Entry 1GG9 (X-ray diffraction, 1.89 A resolution); this record covers chains A and D of the 4 polymer chains in the assembly.

== Chain A (and D) ==
Name: Catalase hpii
Organism: Escherichia coli
Notes: EC 1.11.1.6; chain D of this document is another copy of the same molecule, construct and numbering; everything in this record applies to it too
UniProtKB: P21179 (CATE_ECOLI); numbering as in UniProt (aligned over 1-753)
Sequence (753 residues; each row starts with the number of its first residue):
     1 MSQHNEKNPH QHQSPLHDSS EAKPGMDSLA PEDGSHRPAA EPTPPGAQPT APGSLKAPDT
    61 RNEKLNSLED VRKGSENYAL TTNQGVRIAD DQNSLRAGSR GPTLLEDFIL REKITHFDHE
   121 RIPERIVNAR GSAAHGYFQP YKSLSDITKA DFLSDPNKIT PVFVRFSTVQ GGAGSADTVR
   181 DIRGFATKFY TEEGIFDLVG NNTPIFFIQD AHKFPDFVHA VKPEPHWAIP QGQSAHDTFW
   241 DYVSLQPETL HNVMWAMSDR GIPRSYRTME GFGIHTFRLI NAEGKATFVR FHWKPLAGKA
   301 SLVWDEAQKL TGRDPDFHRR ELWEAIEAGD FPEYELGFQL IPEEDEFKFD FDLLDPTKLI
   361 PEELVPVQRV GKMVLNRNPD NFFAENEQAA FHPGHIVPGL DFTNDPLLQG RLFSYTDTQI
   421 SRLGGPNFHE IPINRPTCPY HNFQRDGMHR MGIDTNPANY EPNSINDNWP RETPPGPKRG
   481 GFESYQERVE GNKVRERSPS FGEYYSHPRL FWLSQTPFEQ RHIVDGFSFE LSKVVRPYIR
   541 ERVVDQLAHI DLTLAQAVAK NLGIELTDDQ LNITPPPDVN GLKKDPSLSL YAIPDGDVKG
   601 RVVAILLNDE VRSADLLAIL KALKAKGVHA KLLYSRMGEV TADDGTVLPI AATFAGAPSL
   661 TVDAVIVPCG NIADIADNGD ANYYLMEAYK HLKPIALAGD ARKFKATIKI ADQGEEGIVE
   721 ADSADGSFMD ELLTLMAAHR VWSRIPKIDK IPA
Unresolved in the structure: 1-26
Sequence notes: engineered mutation N128 (His in P21179)
Metal / ion sites: heme Fe near Y415 (its only coordinating residue here)
Ligand contacts: heme (HEM): R125, I126, V127, N128, R165, S167, G184, F185, A186, V199, G200, N201, F206, A211, F214, I274, H275, A389, A390, F391, L407, G410, R411, S414, Y415, T418, Q419, R422
What the authors report for this chain:
  - mutagenesis - H128N: abolished catalytic activity
  - catalytic residues: N201 (citing earlier work)

== Chain A / chain D interface ==
Pairs across the interface (262):
  S28(A) - L245(D)
  L29(A) - R542(D)  hydrogen bond (backbone-side chain)
  P31(A) - Y538(D)
  S35(A) - Y538(D)
  H36(A) - R536(D)  hydrogen bond (backbone-side chain)
  H36(A) - Y538(D)
  P49(A) - V535(D)
  P49(A) - R536(D)
  T50(A) - H226(D)  hydrogen bond
  T50(A) - W227(D)
  A51(A) - H226(D)
  P52(A) - H226(D)
  D90(A) - R495(D)
  D91(A) - H212(D)  salt bridge
  D91(A) - K213(D)  hydrogen bond (backbone-side chain)
  D91(A) - D216(D)
  Q92(A) - K213(D)  hydrogen bond
  Q92(A) - R497(D)  hydrogen bond (backbone-side chain)
  N93(A) - D210(D)
  N93(A) - H212(D)
  N93(A) - R495(D)
  N93(A) - E496(D)
  N93(A) - R497(D)  hydrogen bond
  S94(A) - D210(D)  hydrogen bond
  S94(A) - H212(D)
  S94(A) - V494(D)
  S94(A) - R495(D)
  L95(A) - K493(D)
  L95(A) - V494(D)
  L95(A) - R495(D)
  R96(A) - D210(D)  salt bridge
  R96(A) - P406(D)
  R96(A) - N492(D)
  R96(A) - K493(D)
  R96(A) - V494(D)  hydrogen bond (backbone-backbone)
  R96(A) - E496(D)  hydrogen bond (side chain-backbone)
  R96(A) - R497(D)
  A97(A) - V489(D)  hydrophobic
  A97(A) - N492(D)
  G98(A) - G491(D)
  G98(A) - N492(D)  hydrogen bond (backbone-backbone)
  G98(A) - V494(D)
  S99(A) - V494(D)
  S99(A) - E496(D)
  S99(A) - S498(D)
  S99(A) - P499(D)
  R100(A) - E346(D)  salt bridge
  R100(A) - F347(D)
  R100(A) - D352(D)  salt bridge
  R100(A) - L354(D)
  R100(A) - N404(D)  hydrogen bond (backbone-side chain)
  R100(A) - S498(D)
  G101(A) - N404(D)
  P102(A) - N404(D)
  P102(A) - Q409(D)
  P102(A) - V489(D)
  T103(A) - Q409(D)  hydrogen bond (backbone-side chain)
  L104(A) - K493(D)
  E106(A) - K493(D)  salt bridge
  D107(A) - R495(D)  salt bridge
  I109(A) - H212(D)
  I109(A) - R495(D)
  L110(A) - H212(D)
  R111(A) - F413(D)
  K113(A) - H212(D)  hydrogen bond (side chain-backbone)
  K113(A) - D216(D)  salt bridge
  I114(A) - A211(D)
  I114(A) - P215(D)
  I114(A) - F413(D)  hydrophobic
  I114(A) - S414(D)
  T115(A) - F413(D)
  T115(A) - D417(D)
  F117(A) - I126(D)
  F117(A) - F214(D)  hydrophobic
  F117(A) - P215(D)  hydrophobic
  F117(A) - V218(D)  hydrophobic
  D118(A) - S414(D)  hydrogen bond
  D118(A) - D417(D)
  D118(A) - T418(D)  hydrogen bond (backbone-side chain)
  H119(A) - D417(D)  salt bridge
  H119(A) - S421(D)  hydrogen bond
  E120(A) - I126(D)
  E120(A) - H219(D)  salt bridge
  R121(A) - P123(D)
  R121(A) - E124(D)
  R121(A) - I126(D)  hydrogen bond (side chain-backbone)
  R121(A) - K222(D)
  P123(A) - R121(D)
  E124(A) - R121(D)
  I126(A) - F117(D)
  I126(A) - E120(D)
  I126(A) - R121(D)  hydrogen bond (backbone-side chain)
  G174(A) - G174(D)
  G174(A) - S175(D)
  G174(A) - Q231(D)
  S175(A) - G174(D)  hydrogen bond (backbone-backbone)
  D210(A) - Q92(D)
  D210(A) - N93(D)
  D210(A) - S94(D)  hydrogen bond
  D210(A) - R96(D)  salt bridge
  A211(A) - I114(D)
  H212(A) - D91(D)  salt bridge
  H212(A) - N93(D)
  H212(A) - S94(D)
  H212(A) - I109(D)
  H212(A) - L110(D)
  H212(A) - K113(D)  hydrogen bond (backbone-side chain)
  K213(A) - D91(D)  hydrogen bond (side chain-backbone)
  K213(A) - Q92(D)  hydrogen bond
  F214(A) - F117(D)  hydrophobic
  P215(A) - I114(D)
  P215(A) - F117(D)  hydrophobic
  D216(A) - D91(D)
  D216(A) - K113(D)  salt bridge
  V218(A) - F117(D)  hydrophobic
  H219(A) - E120(D)  salt bridge
  K222(A) - R121(D)
  P225(A) - N381(D)
  P225(A) - F382(D)  hydrogen bond (backbone-backbone)
  H226(A) - T50(D)  hydrogen bond
  H226(A) - A51(D)
  H226(A) - P52(D)
  H226(A) - W323(D)
  H226(A) - D380(D)
  H226(A) - F382(D)  hydrogen bond (backbone-backbone)
  W227(A) - T50(D)
  W227(A) - R319(D)
  W227(A) - R320(D)
  W227(A) - W323(D)  hydrophobic
  W227(A) - F382(D)
  A228(A) - R319(D)  hydrogen bond (backbone-side chain)
  A228(A) - F382(D)  hydrophobic
  I229(A) - D316(D)
  I229(A) - R319(D)
  I229(A) - R320(D)
  P230(A) - D316(D)
  Q231(A) - G174(D)
  Q231(A) - D316(D)  hydrogen bond (backbone-side chain)
  Q233(A) - P315(D)
  L245(A) - L29(D)  hydrophobic
  D305(A) - R313(D)  salt bridge
  Q308(A) - G312(D)
  Q308(A) - R313(D)  hydrogen bond
  K309(A) - R313(D)
  T311(A) - G312(D)  hydrogen bond (side chain-backbone)
  G312(A) - Q308(D)
  G312(A) - T311(D)  hydrogen bond (backbone-side chain)
  G312(A) - G312(D)
  R313(A) - D305(D)  salt bridge
  R313(A) - Q308(D)  hydrogen bond
  R313(A) - K309(D)
  P315(A) - Q233(D)
  D316(A) - I229(D)
  D316(A) - P230(D)
  D316(A) - Q231(D)  hydrogen bond (side chain-backbone)
  R319(A) - W227(D)
  R319(A) - A228(D)  hydrogen bond (side chain-backbone)
  R319(A) - I229(D)
  R320(A) - W227(D)
  R320(A) - I229(D)
  W323(A) - H226(D)
  W323(A) - W227(D)  hydrophobic
  E346(A) - R100(D)  salt bridge
  F347(A) - R100(D)
  D352(A) - R100(D)  salt bridge
  L354(A) - R100(D)
  D380(A) - H226(D)
  N381(A) - P225(D)
  F382(A) - P225(D)  hydrogen bond (backbone-backbone)
  F382(A) - H226(D)  hydrogen bond (backbone-backbone)
  F382(A) - W227(D)
  F382(A) - A228(D)  hydrophobic
  N404(A) - R100(D)  hydrogen bond (side chain-backbone)
  N404(A) - G101(D)
  N404(A) - P102(D)
  P406(A) - R96(D)
  Q409(A) - P102(D)
  Q409(A) - T103(D)  hydrogen bond (side chain-backbone)
  F413(A) - R111(D)
  F413(A) - I114(D)  hydrophobic
  F413(A) - T115(D)
  F413(A) - D118(D)
  S414(A) - I114(D)
  S414(A) - D118(D)  hydrogen bond
  D417(A) - T115(D)
  D417(A) - D118(D)
  D417(A) - H119(D)  salt bridge
  T418(A) - D118(D)  hydrogen bond (side chain-backbone)
  S421(A) - H119(D)  hydrogen bond
  V489(A) - A97(D)  hydrophobic
  V489(A) - P102(D)
  G491(A) - G98(D)
  N492(A) - R96(D)
  N492(A) - A97(D)
  N492(A) - G98(D)  hydrogen bond (backbone-backbone)
  K493(A) - L95(D)
  K493(A) - R96(D)
  K493(A) - L104(D)
  K493(A) - E106(D)  salt bridge
  V494(A) - S94(D)
  V494(A) - L95(D)
  V494(A) - R96(D)  hydrogen bond (backbone-backbone)
  V494(A) - G98(D)
  V494(A) - S99(D)
  R495(A) - D90(D)
  R495(A) - N93(D)
  R495(A) - S94(D)
  R495(A) - L95(D)
  R495(A) - D107(D)  salt bridge
  R495(A) - I109(D)
  E496(A) - N93(D)
  E496(A) - R96(D)  hydrogen bond (backbone-side chain)
  E496(A) - S99(D)
  R497(A) - Q92(D)  hydrogen bond (side chain-backbone)
  R497(A) - N93(D)  hydrogen bond
  R497(A) - R96(D)
  S498(A) - S99(D)
  S498(A) - R100(D)
  P499(A) - S99(D)
  S532(A) - M637(D)
  K533(A) - G656(D)  hydrogen bond (side chain-backbone)
  V535(A) - P49(D)
  R536(A) - H36(D)  hydrogen bond (side chain-backbone)
  R536(A) - P49(D)
  Y538(A) - P31(D)  hydrophobic
  Y538(A) - S35(D)
  Y538(A) - H36(D)
  R540(A) - M637(D)
  R542(A) - L29(D)  hydrogen bond (side chain-backbone)
  K560(A) - R636(D)
  N561(A) - R636(D)
  N561(A) - M637(D)  hydrogen bond (backbone-backbone)
  L562(A) - M637(D)
  L562(A) - G638(D)
  G563(A) - M637(D)
  R636(A) - K560(D)
  R636(A) - N561(D)
  R636(A) - G563(D)
  M637(A) - S532(D)
  M637(A) - R540(D)
  M637(A) - N561(D)  hydrogen bond (backbone-backbone)
  M637(A) - L562(D)
  M637(A) - G563(D)  hydrogen bond (backbone-backbone)
  G638(A) - L562(D)  hydrogen bond (backbone-backbone)
  G656(A) - K533(D)  hydrogen bond (backbone-side chain)
  G679(A) - K750(D)
  G679(A) - I751(D)
  G679(A) - P752(D)
  N682(A) - P752(D)
  Y683(A) - Y683(D)  hydrogen bond
  Y683(A) - P752(D)
  Y683(A) - A753(D)  hydrophobic
  M686(A) - P752(D)  hydrophobic
  D749(A) - G679(D)  hydrogen bond (backbone-backbone)
  K750(A) - D677(D)
  K750(A) - G679(D)
  I751(A) - G679(D)
  P752(A) - G679(D)
  P752(A) - N682(D)
  P752(A) - Y683(D)
  P752(A) - M686(D)
  A753(A) - Y683(D)  hydrophobic
Also at the interface, not in a pair above, chain A (135 interface residues in all): A30, Q48, I122, R125, V127, R130, A173, Q246, E324, E490, S500, F529, D677, K690
Also at the interface, not in a pair above, chain D (135 interface residues in all): A30, Q48, I122, R125, V127, R130, A173, Q246, E324, E490, S500, F529, N678, D680, D749

== Overview ==
Chain A and chain D each contribute 135 residues to their interface, with 57 hydrogen bonds and 20 salt
bridges. Polar contacts include D91(A)-H212(D), R96(A)-D210(D) and R100(A)-E346(D). Bound to chain A: heme.
From the paper: the catalytic residue N201(A); H128N of chain A abolishes catalytic activity.
Chain A and chain D are both Catalase hpii (Escherichia coli); the structure, Crystal structure of catalase
hpii from escherichia coli, his128asn variant, was determined by X-ray diffraction together with 1GGE, 1GGF,
1GGH, 1GGJ and 1GGK from the same study.
